PDB entry 9J10 | electron microscopy, 2.43 A resolution | chains B and C of the 4 polymer chains in the assembly

Chain B (and C):
Name: Potassium channel GORK
Source organism: Arabidopsis thaliana
Notes: chain C of this document is another copy of the same molecule, construct and numbering; everything in this record applies to it too
Reference sequence: Q94A76 (GORK_ARATH); numbering as in UniProt (aligned over 1-820)
Chain sequence (820 residues; row label = number of the first residue in the row):
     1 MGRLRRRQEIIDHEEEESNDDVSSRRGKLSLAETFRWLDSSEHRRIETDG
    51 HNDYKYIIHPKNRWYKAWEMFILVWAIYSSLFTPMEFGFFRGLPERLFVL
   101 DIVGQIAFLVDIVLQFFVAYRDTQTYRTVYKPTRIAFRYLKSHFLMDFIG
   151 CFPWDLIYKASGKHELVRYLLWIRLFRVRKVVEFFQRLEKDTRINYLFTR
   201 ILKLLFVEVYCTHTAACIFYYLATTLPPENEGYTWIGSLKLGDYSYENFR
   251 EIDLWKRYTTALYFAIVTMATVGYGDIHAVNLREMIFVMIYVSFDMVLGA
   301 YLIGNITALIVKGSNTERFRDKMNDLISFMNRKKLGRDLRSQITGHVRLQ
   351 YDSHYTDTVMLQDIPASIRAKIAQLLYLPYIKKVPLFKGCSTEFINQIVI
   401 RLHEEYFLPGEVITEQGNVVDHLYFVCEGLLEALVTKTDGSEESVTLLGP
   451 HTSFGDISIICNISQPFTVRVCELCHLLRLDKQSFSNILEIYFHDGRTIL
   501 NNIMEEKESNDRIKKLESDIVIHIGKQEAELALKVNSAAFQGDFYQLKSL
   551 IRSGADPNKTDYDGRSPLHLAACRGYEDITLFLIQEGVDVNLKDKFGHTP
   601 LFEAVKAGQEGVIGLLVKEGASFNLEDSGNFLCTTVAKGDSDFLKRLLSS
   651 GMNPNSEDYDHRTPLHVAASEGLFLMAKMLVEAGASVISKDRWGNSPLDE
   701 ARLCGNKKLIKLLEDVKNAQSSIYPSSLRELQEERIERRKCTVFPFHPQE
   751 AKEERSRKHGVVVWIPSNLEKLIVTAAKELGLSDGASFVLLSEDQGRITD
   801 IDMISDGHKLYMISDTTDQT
Not modelled in the structure: 1-47, 435-444, 503-820
UniProt features mapped onto this chain:
  - binding site (a nucleoside 3',5'-cyclic phosphate): Leu386 to Glu508
Bound ions: K+ site 1: Thr271, Val272 (shared with 2 residues of chain A; Thr271(C), Val272(C) of chain C; 2 residues of chain D); K+ site 2: Thr271 (shared with 1 residue of chain A; Thr271(C) of chain C; 1 residue of chain D); K+ site 3: Val272, Gly273 (shared with 2 residues of chain A; Val272(C), Gly273(C) of chain C; 2 residues of chain D); K+ site 4: Gly273, Tyr274 (shared with 2 residues of chain A; Gly273(C), Tyr274(C) of chain C; 2 residues of chain D)

Interface between chain B and chain C:
Residue-residue contacts - 51 pairs, chain B then chain C:
  Thr125(B) - Leu474(C)
  Tyr126(B) - Leu349(C)  hydrophobic
  Glu189(B) - Arg320(C)  salt bridge
  Ile194(B) - Arg320(C)
  Asn195(B) - Arg320(C)
  Tyr196(B) - Glu317(C)
  Tyr196(B) - Arg320(C)
  Gly232(B) - Gly242(C)
  Gly232(B) - Asp243(C)
  Tyr233(B) - Asp243(C)
  Tyr233(B) - Tyr244(C)  hydrophobic
  Tyr233(B) - Lys256(C)  hydrogen bond
  Phe264(B) - Tyr274(C)
  Thr268(B) - Tyr274(C)  hydrogen bond
  Thr271(B) - Thr271(C)
  Val272(B) - Val272(C)
  Gly273(B) - Gly273(C)
  Tyr274(B) - Tyr274(C)
  Gly275(B) - Tyr274(C)
  His278(B) - Leu241(C)
  His278(B) - Asp276(C)  salt bridge
  Val280(B) - Gly242(C)
  Leu282(B) - Lys256(C)
  Met285(B) - Leu241(C)  hydrophobic
  Met285(B) - Tyr263(C)  hydrophobic
  Val288(B) - Tyr263(C)  hydrophobic
  Met289(B) - Leu262(C)
  Met289(B) - Tyr263(C)  hydrophobic
  Met289(B) - Ile266(C)  hydrophobic
  Met296(B) - Met269(C)  hydrophobic
  Ala300(B) - Ile306(C)  hydrophobic
  Gly304(B) - Thr307(C)
  Asn305(B) - Ile310(C)
  Thr307(B) - Thr307(C)
  Ala308(B) - Ile310(C)  hydrophobic
  Ala308(B) - Val311(C)  hydrophobic
  Lys312(B) - Asp321(C)  salt bridge
  Tyr355(B) - Arg332(C)
  Thr356(B) - Phe329(C)
  Thr356(B) - Arg332(C)
  Val359(B) - Leu326(C)
  Val359(B) - Phe329(C)  hydrophobic
  Met360(B) - Phe329(C)  hydrophobic
  Ile364(B) - Ile343(C)  hydrophobic
  Ile364(B) - Val347(C)  hydrophobic
  Pro365(B) - Arg479(C)
  Ala366(B) - Ile343(C)  hydrophobic
  Ile368(B) - Leu339(C)
  Ile368(B) - Ile343(C)  hydrophobic
  Lys371(B) - Leu339(C)
  Ile372(B) - Leu335(C)  hydrophobic
Also at the interface, not in a pair above, chain B (49 interface residues in all): Arg127, Lys190, Ser238, Ile277, Ala279, Ile286, Val292, Ser293, Tyr301, Ile303, Ser367
Also at the interface, not in a pair above, chain C (39 interface residues in all): Glu208, Thr259, Thr260, Ala270, Ile303, Asp325, Gln342, Glu415

Overview:
Chain B and chain C form an interface of 49 and 39 residues respectively; the contacts include 2 hydrogen
bonds and 3 salt bridges. Polar contacts include Glu189(B)-Arg320(C), His278(B)-Asp276(C) and
Lys312(B)-Asp321(C). Curated annotation (UniProt) lists nucleoside 3',5'-cyclic phosphate-binding residues
Leu386(B) and Glu508(B) on chain B.
Both chains are Potassium channel GORK (Arabidopsis thaliana). Entry 9J10 (Cryo-EM Structure of the Guard Cell
Potassium Channel GORK N23 deletion) was determined by electron microscopy together with 9J0X, 9J0Y and 9J0Z
from the same study.
